Entry 8YZ2 (electron microscopy, 2.68 A resolution); this record covers chains L and C of the 39 polymer chains in the assembly.

# Chain L
Protein: Reaction center protein L chain
From: Dinoroseobacter shibae DFL 12
Reference sequence: A8LQ16 (A8LQ16_DINSH); residues 1-279 here = UniProt positions 1-279
Chain sequence (279 residues; numbered 1 to 279; the number before each row is that of its first residue):
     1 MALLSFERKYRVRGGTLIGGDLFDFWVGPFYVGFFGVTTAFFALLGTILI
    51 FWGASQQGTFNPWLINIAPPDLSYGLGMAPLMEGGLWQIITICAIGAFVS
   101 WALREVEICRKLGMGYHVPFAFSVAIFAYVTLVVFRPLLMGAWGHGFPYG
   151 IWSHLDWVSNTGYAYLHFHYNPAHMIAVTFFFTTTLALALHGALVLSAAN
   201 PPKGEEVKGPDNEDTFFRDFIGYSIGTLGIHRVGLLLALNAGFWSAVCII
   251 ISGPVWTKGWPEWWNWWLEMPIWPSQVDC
Disordered / not traced: 1, 276-279
Sequence notes: conflict D278 (Gly in A8LQ16), C279 (Leu in A8LQ16)
Bound ions: Fe ion: H191, H231 (shared with 3 residues of chain M)
Residues lining bound ligands:
  - bacteriochlorophyll a (BCL), molecule 1: T47, I50, F98, F122, A125, I126, A128, Y129, L132, F147, I151, W152, H154, L155, W157, V158, S159, T161, G162, Y163, F168, H169, H174, A177, V178, F181, F182, A241, S245, A246, C248, I249
  - bacteriochlorophyll a (BCL), molecule 2: H169, H174, M175, V178, T179, F182, T183, L186
  - bacteriochlorophyll a / bacteriopheophytin a: V158, Y163, H169, F182, T183, T185, L186, A189, L190, F220, I221
  - bacteriopheophytin a (BPH): T39, F42, A43, G46, T47, I50, I90, C93, A94, A97, F98, W101, E105, V118, A121, F122, V124, A125, Y129, F147, P148, Y149, G150, I151, H154, F181, A238, L239, G242
  - MW9 ((21R,24R,27S)-24,27,28-trihydroxy-18,24-dioxo-19,23,25-trioxa-24lambda~5~-phosphaoctacosan-21-yl (9Z)-octadec-9-enoate), molecule 1: A2, V27, G28, L44, T47, F51
  - MW9, molecule 2: I18, F34, F35, F42, I92, I95, G96, S100
  - MW9, molecule 3: L22, F23, V37, F41, F42, I92
  - MW9, molecule 4: I50, F51, T59, F60, N61, P62, W63, I65, Y149, I151
  - MW9, molecule 5: W63, I151, W152
  - MW9, molecule 6: P172, A173, I176, W244, V247, I250, I251, V255, W256, K258, W260, W263
  - MW9, molecule 7: N200, P201, P202, K203
  - MW9, molecule 8: I272, W273, P274
  - ubiquinone-10 (U10), molecule 1: V27, F30, V32, G36, V37, T39, A40, W101, R104
  - ubiquinone-10 (U10), molecule 2: F180, T183, L186, A187, L190, H191, L194, F217, I221, Y223, S224, I225, G226, I230, V233, L236, L237, L239, N240, F243, W244
What the authors report for this chain:
  - binding site for bacteriochlorophyll a: H174

# Chain C
Protein: Photosynthetic reaction center cytochrome c subunit
From: Dinoroseobacter shibae DFL 12
Reference sequence: A8LQ18 (A8LQ18_DINSH); residue numbers follow UniProt; this construct covers 1-360
Chain sequence (360 residues; row label = number of the first residue in the row):
     1 MLPKWFDEWNSKNPTDIYKPAIVVGVAGGAVFAAALLVSWGQPLATDSMQ
    51 TGPRGTGMSVPEFVSDLDTPDPTIEVFLASTSDPVIPEEGAQTAGEAYEN
   101 VDPVLADLTVENYDRLLAAMRSWTGIPDLLEDPDHYQSKVAINMIQMNQT
   151 INEEWAGHVYANAEVGVTCFTCHRGQAVPSEVWYRIDPVTENTSGWASVQ
   201 NRATSLSQFTSLPSDALYQYLLNYEQIAVHDLESRVETLPGDPTWQNTER
   251 TYSLMNYFSNSLGRNCVFCHNSRAFYDPAQHTPQWATAMLGISMVQELNN
   301 EWIVPIGEAHLPPERLGPVYNDVPKLACKTCHKGYQQPLQGLNVVADWPE
   351 LATTEGPFYD
Disordered / not traced: 1-8
Bound ions: heme c Fe site 1: H158, H332; heme c Fe site 2 near H173 (its only coordinating residue here); heme c Fe site 3 near H270 (its only coordinating residue here)
Residues lining bound ligands:
  - heme c (HEC), molecule 1: M120, T124, I126, L129, Y136, Q137, V140, A141, M144, I145, M147, N148, I151, V167, T168, C169, C172, H173, A177, V178, P179, V182, I303, L311, R315, P324, K325, L326, T330, C331
  - heme c (HEC), molecule 2: I151, H158, V159, Y160, A161, N162, A163, V165, G166, V167, F258, L262, F268, C269, Q284, T287, A288, G291, I292, M294, V295, L326, A327, C328, C331, H332, Q336, Q337, P338
  - heme c (HEC), molecule 3: I227, A228, V229, H230, T251, Y252, M255, N256, F258, S259, N265, C266, F268, C269, H270, F275, Y276, Q284, W285, A288, M289, I292

# How chain L and chain C interact
Pairs across the interface - 63 pairs, chain L then chain C:
  A68(L) with R54(C), hydrogen bond (backbone-side chain)
  P69(L) with R54(C), hydrogen bond (backbone-side chain); G55(C)
  P70(L) with R54(C)
  D71(L) with Q50(C), hydrogen bond; R54(C)
  L72(L) with Q50(C), hydrogen bond (backbone-side chain); S59(C)
  M82(L) with R54(C)
  E83(L) with R54(C)
  G84(L) with R54(C)
  L138(L) with Q42(C)
  L139(L) with Q42(C), hydrogen bond (backbone-side chain); A45(C); T46(C)
  M140(L) with T46(C); S48(C)
  H145(L) with S48(C), hydrogen bond; S59(C)
  P148(L) with G55(C)
  D156(L) with T56(C); R273(C), salt bridge
  W157(L) with G55(C); T56(C); G57(C)
  S159(L) with S272(C), hydrogen bond
  N160(L) with T56(C), hydrogen bond (side chain-backbone); G57(C); M58(C); V267(C); N271(C), hydrogen bond; S272(C), hydrogen bond (side chain-backbone)
  Y163(L) with Y252(C); C266(C), hydrogen bond (backbone-side chain); S272(C); F275(C), hydrophobic
  A164(L) with N265(C), hydrogen bond (backbone-side chain)
  Y165(L) with P61(C), hydrophobic
  L166(L) with Y252(C), hydrogen bond (backbone-side chain); N256(C); S259(C); N260(C); R264(C); N265(C); C266(C), hydrophobic
  H167(L) with Y252(C)
  Y170(L) with F209(C); T210(C); S211(C), hydrogen bond (side chain-backbone)
  G253(L) with T46(C), hydrogen bond (backbone-side chain)
  P254(L) with T46(C); F63(C)
  V255(L) with F63(C)
  T257(L) with T46(C); P61(C); F63(C)
  P261(L) with Q208(C); F209(C); T210(C)
  E262(L) with F209(C); N260(C)
  N265(L) with F209(C)
  L268(L) with A203(C), hydrophobic
Also at the interface, not in a pair above, chain L (34 interface residues in all): G144, T161, W256
Also at the interface, not in a pair above, chain C (33 interface residues in all): L44, M49, E62

# Overview
34 residues of chain L and 33 residues of chain C are in contact, with 15 hydrogen bonds and 1 salt bridge.
Polar pairs include D156(L)-R273(C), A68(L)-R54(C) and P69(L)-R54(C). The paper reports a binding site for
bacteriochlorophyll a at H174(L).
Here chain L is Reaction center protein L chain and chain C is Photosynthetic reaction center cytochrome c
subunit, both from Dinoroseobacter shibae DFL 12. Entry 8YZ2 (Cryo-EM structure of a tri-heme
cytochrome-associated RC-LH1 complex from a marine photoheterotrophic bacterium, purified with magnesium ...)
was determined by electron microscopy, deposited together with 8YY9 and 9KM0.
